3IAS - chains 3 and 7 of the 8 polymer chains in the assembly; structure by X-ray diffraction, 3.15 A resolution.

Chain 3:
Molecule: NADH-quinone oxidoreductase subunit 3
Organism: Thermus thermophilus
Notes: EC 1.6.99.5
UniProt: Q56223 (NQO3_THET8); numbering as in UniProt (aligned over 1-783)
Sequence (783 residues; row label = number of the first residue in the row):
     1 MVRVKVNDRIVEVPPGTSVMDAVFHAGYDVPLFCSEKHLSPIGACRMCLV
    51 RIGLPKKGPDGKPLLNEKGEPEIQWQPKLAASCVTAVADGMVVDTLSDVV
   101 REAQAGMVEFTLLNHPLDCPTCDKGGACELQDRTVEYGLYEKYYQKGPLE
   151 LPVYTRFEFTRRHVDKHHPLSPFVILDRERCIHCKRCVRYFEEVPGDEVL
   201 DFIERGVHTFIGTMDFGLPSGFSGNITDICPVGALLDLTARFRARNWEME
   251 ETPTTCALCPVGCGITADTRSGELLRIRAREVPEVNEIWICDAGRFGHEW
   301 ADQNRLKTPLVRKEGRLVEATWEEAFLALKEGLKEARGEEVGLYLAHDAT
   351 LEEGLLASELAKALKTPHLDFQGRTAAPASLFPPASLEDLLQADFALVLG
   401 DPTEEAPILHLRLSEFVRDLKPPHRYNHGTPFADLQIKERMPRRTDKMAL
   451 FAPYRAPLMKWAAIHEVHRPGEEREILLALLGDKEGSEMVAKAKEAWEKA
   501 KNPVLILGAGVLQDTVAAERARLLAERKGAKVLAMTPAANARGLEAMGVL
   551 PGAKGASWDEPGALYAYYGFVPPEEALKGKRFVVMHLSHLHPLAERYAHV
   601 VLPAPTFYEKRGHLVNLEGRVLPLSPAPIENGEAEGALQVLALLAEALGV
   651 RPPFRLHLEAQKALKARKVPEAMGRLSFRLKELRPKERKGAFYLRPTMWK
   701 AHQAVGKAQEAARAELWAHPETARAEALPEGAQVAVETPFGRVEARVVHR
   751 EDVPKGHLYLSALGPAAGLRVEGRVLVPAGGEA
Not modelled in the structure: 56-72, 144-149, 778-783
Curated features (UniProtKB/Swiss-Prot):
  - binding site ([2Fe-2S] cluster): Cys-34, Cys-45, Cys-48, Cys-83
  - binding site ([4Fe-4S] cluster): His-115, Cys-119, Cys-122, Cys-128, Cys-181, Cys-184, Cys-187, Cys-230, Cys-256, Cys-259, Cys-263, Cys-291
  - mutagenesis: Cys-256 (C256A: Decreases amount and stability of iron-sulfur center 4), Cys-259 (C259A: Decreases amount and stability of iron-sulfur center 4), Cys-263 (C263A: Decreases amount and stability of iron-sulfur center 4), Cys-291 (C291A: Decreases amount and stability of iron-sulfur center 4)
Ion coordination: 2Fe-2S cluster Fe: Cys-34, Cys-45, Cys-48, Cys-83; 4Fe-4S cluster Fe site 1: His-115, Cys-119, Cys-122, Cys-128; 4Fe-4S cluster Fe site 2: Cys-181, Cys-184, Cys-187, Cys-230; 4Fe-4S cluster Fe site 3: Cys-256, Cys-259, Cys-263, Cys-291; Ca2+: Leu-274, Asp-302
Ligand contacts:
  - 2Fe-2S cluster (FES): Leu-32, Phe-33, Cys-34, Ser-35, Ile-42, Gly-43, Ala-44, Cys-45, Arg-46, Met-47, Cys-48, Cys-83
  - 4Fe-4S cluster (SF4), molecule 1: His-115, Asp-118, Cys-119, Cys-122, Lys-124, Gly-125, Cys-128, Leu-130, Gln-131, Arg-180, Val-232, Gly-233
  - 4Fe-4S cluster (SF4), molecule 2: Cys-181, Ile-182, His-183, Cys-184, Arg-186, Cys-187, Phe-202, Ile-211, Cys-230, Pro-231, Val-232, Ala-234, Leu-235
  - 4Fe-4S cluster (SF4), molecule 3: Cys-256, Leu-258, Cys-259, Val-261, Gly-262, Cys-263, Ile-290, Cys-291, Gly-294, Pro-407, Ile-408
Reported in the primary citation:
  - Ca2+ coordination: Leu-274, Asp-302

Chain 7:
Molecule: NADH-quinone oxidoreductase subunit 15
Organism: Thermus thermophilus
Notes: EC 1.6.99.5
UniProt: Q5SKZ7 (NQO15_THET8); numbering as in UniProt (aligned over 1-129)
Sequence (129 residues; numbered 1 to 129; the number before each row is that of its first residue):
     1 MSASSERELYEAWVELLSWMREYAQAKGVRFEKEADFPDFIYRMERPYDL
    51 PTTIMTASLSDGLGEPFLLADVSPRHAKLKRIGLRLPRAHIHLHAHYEPG
   101 KGLVTGKIPLTKERFFALADRAREALAFA
Not modelled in the structure: 1-2
Ion coordination: Ca2+ near Gly-64 (its only coordinating residue here)

Chain 3 / chain 7 interface:
Pairs across the interface - 42 pairs, chain 3 then chain 7:
  Leu-117(3) / Pro-38(7)  hydrophobic
  Leu-117(3) / Tyr-42(7)  hydrogen bond (backbone-side chain)
  Asp-118(3) / Tyr-42(7)
  Pro-120(3) / Tyr-42(7)
  Glu-158(3) / Ala-77(7)
  Glu-158(3) / Lys-78(7)  salt bridge
  Phe-159(3) / Leu-79(7)  hydrophobic
  Thr-160(3) / Ser-73(7)
  Thr-160(3) / Lys-78(7)
  Thr-160(3) / Leu-79(7)
  Thr-160(3) / Arg-81(7)
  His-163(3) / Met-55(7)
  His-163(3) / Thr-56(7)
  His-163(3) / Asp-71(7)  salt bridge
  Val-164(3) / Glu-34(7)
  Val-164(3) / Thr-56(7)
  Val-164(3) / Arg-85(7)
  Asp-165(3) / Glu-34(7)
  Asp-165(3) / Pro-66(7)
  Asp-165(3) / Leu-69(7)
  Lys-166(3) / Glu-34(7)
  Lys-166(3) / Ala-35(7)
  His-167(3) / Glu-32(7)  salt bridge
  His-167(3) / Lys-33(7)
  His-167(3) / Glu-34(7)  hydrogen bond (side chain-backbone)
  His-168(3) / Leu-63(7)
  His-168(3) / Gly-64(7)
  His-168(3) / Glu-65(7)  salt bridge
  Arg-178(3) / Glu-65(7)  salt bridge
  Arg-178(3) / Pro-66(7)
  Glu-204(3) / Arg-85(7)  salt bridge
  Glu-204(3) / Pro-87(7)
  Glu-204(3) / Arg-88(7)  hydrogen bond (side chain-backbone)
  Glu-204(3) / Ala-89(7)
  Glu-204(3) / His-90(7)
  Glu-204(3) / His-92(7)  salt bridge
  His-208(3) / Arg-85(7)  hydrogen bond (backbone-side chain)
  His-208(3) / His-92(7)
  Phe-210(3) / Arg-85(7)
  Met-214(3) / Phe-128(7)  hydrophobic
  Phe-216(3) / Leu-63(7)  hydrophobic
  Phe-216(3) / Phe-128(7)  hydrophobic
Interface residues without a listed pair, chain 3 (23 interface residues in all): Pro-116, Thr-121, Glu-179, Ile-203, Thr-213
Interface residues without a listed pair, chain 7 (29 interface residues in all): Val-72, Pro-74, Leu-86

In short:
23 residues of chain 3 and 29 residues of chain 7 are in contact; the contacts include 4 hydrogen bonds and 7
salt bridges. Among the polar pairs are Glu-158(3)/Lys-78(7), His-163(3)/Asp-71(7) and His-167(3)/Glu-32(7).
Ligands of chain 3: 3 copies of 4Fe-4S cluster and 2Fe-2S cluster. The paper reports Ca2+ coordination by
Leu-274(3) and Asp-302(3).
Chain 3 is NADH-quinone oxidoreductase subunit 3 and chain 7 is NADH-quinone oxidoreductase subunit 15, both
from Thermus thermophilus; the structure, Crystal structure of the hydrophilic domain of respiratory complex I
from Thermus thermophilus, oxidized, 4 mol/ASU ..., was determined by X-ray diffraction together with 3I9V and
3IAM from the same study.
